1KQQ - chains C and A of the 3 polymer chains in the assembly; structure by solution NMR.

# Chain C
Molecule: 15-nt DNA strand
Sequence (15 nucleotides; numbered 416 to 430; the number before each row is that of its first residue):
   416 CCACATCAAT ACAGG

# Chain A
Name: Dead ringer protein
Organism: Drosophila melanogaster
Notes: fragment: A/T Rich Interaction Domain
UniProtKB: Q24573 (DRI_DROME); residues 3-139 here correspond to UniProt positions 262-398 (UniProt number = residue number + 259)
Sequence (139 residues; each row starts with the number of its first residue):
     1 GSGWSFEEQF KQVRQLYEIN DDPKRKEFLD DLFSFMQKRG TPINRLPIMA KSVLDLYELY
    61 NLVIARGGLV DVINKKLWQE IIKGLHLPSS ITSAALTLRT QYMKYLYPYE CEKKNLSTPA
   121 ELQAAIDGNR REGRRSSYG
Not modelled in the structure: 1-2, 134-139
Construct notes: cloning artifact (1-2); engineered mutation Leu96 (Phe355 in Q24573)
Reported in the primary citation:
  - binding site for the 15-nt DNA strand: Arg45, Ile48 to Val53, Ser90, Ile91, Thr92, Thr97, Arg131
  - binding site for the 15-nt DNA strand (chain C): Lys76, Gln79, Thr92, Ser93, Leu96, Arg99, Asn129, Arg130, Arg131
  - contacts within the chain: Met49-Thr97 (hydrophobic contact), Met49-Ile91 (hydrophobic contact), Ala50-Ile91 (hydrophobic contact), Ala50-Pro88 (hydrophobic contact), Arg99-Asn129
  - conformationally variable residues (domain motion, order/disorder transition): Met49, Ala50, Lys51
  - specificity-determining residues: Thr92, Ser93

# How chain C and chain A interact
Pairs across the interface - 17 pairs, chain C then chain A:
  DA418(C) - Lys76(A)  phosphate contact
  DA418(C) - Gln79(A)  phosphate contact
  DC419(C) - Lys76(A)  sugar contact
  DC419(C) - Trp78(A)  phosphate contact
  DC419(C) - Gln79(A)  phosphate contact
  DC419(C) - Ile82(A)  phosphate contact
  DC419(C) - Thr92(A)  base contact
  DC419(C) - Ala95(A)  phosphate contact
  DA420(C) - Thr92(A)  base contact
  DA420(C) - Ser93(A)  base contact
  DA420(C) - Leu96(A)  phosphate contact
  DA420(C) - Arg99(A)  phosphate contact
  DA420(C) - Asn129(A)  phosphate contact
  DA420(C) - Arg131(A)  sugar contact
  DT421(C) - Ser93(A)  base contact
  DT421(C) - Leu96(A)  base contact
  DT421(C) - Arg130(A)  phosphate contact

# Summary
4 residues of chain C and 12 residues of chain A are in contact. From the paper: a binding site for the 15-nt
DNA strand (chain C) at Lys76(A), Gln79(A) and Thr92(A) among others; a binding site for the 15-nt DNA strand
at Arg45(A), Ile48(A) and Ser90(A) among others.
Here chain C is a 15-nt DNA strand and chain A is Dead ringer protein (Drosophila melanogaster). Entry 1KQQ
(Solution Structure of the Dead ringer ARID-DNA Complex) was determined by solution NMR.
